3MV7 - chains C and D of the 5 polymer chains in the assembly; structure by X-ray diffraction, 2.00 A resolution.

== Chain C ==
Molecule: HPVG peptide from Epstein-Barr nuclear antigen 1
UniProt: P03211 (EBNA1_EBVB9); residues 1-11 here correspond to UniProt positions 407-417 (UniProt number = residue number + 406)
Chain sequence (11 residues; each row starts with the number of its first residue):
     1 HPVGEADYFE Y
Reported in the primary citation:
  - conformationally variable residues (order/disorder transition): E5 to Y8

== Chain D ==
Molecule: alpha chain of the TK3 TCR
Organism: Homo sapiens
Chain sequence (200 residues; row label = number of the first residue in the row; note: 16 numbers in that range are skipped by the numbering (no residue carries them; nothing is unmodelled there)):
     3 QVTQSPEALR LQEGESSSLN CSYTVSGLRG
    39 LFWYRQDPGK GPEFLFTLYS AGE
    66 EKEKE
    78 RLKATLT
     0 K
    85 KESFLHITAP KPEDSATYLC AVQDLGTSGS RLTFGEGTQL TVNPNIQNPD PAVYQLRDSK
   145 SSDKSVCLFT DFDSQTNVSQ SKDSDVYITD KCVLDMRSMD FKSNSAVAWS NKSDFACANA
   205 FNNSIIPEDT FFPS
Disulfide bonds: C23-C104, C151-C201
Reported in the primary citation:
  - contacts within the chain: R31-Q107, R31-L109, S112-R115 (hydrogen bond)

== Interface between chain C and chain D ==
Pairs across the interface (11; chain C residue first):
  V3(C) - L109(D)
  G4(C) - R31(D)  hydrogen bond (backbone-side chain)
  G4(C) - L109(D)  hydrogen bond (backbone-backbone)
  G4(C) - T111(D)
  E5(C) - S112(D)
  E5(C) - G113(D)  hydrogen bond (backbone-backbone)
  A6(C) - R31(D)
  A6(C) - G113(D)
  A6(C) - S114(D)
  D7(C) - G113(D)
  D7(C) - S114(D)  hydrogen bond (backbone-side chain)
Other interface residues (no listed pair), chain C (7 interface residues in all): H1, F9
Other interface residues (no listed pair), chain D (7 interface residues in all): G110
Interface features reported in the paper:
  - specific contacts: R31(D)-G4(C), R31(D)-A6(C)
  - interface residues, chain D: L109(D), T111(D)

== In short ==
The chain C/chain D interface involves 7 residues from each chain, with 4 hydrogen bonds. Polar contacts
include G4(C)-R31(D), D7(C)-S114(D) and G4(C)-L109(D). The paper describes contacts between R31(D) and G4(C)
and R31(D) and A6(C). From the paper: interface residues L109(D) and T111(D); conformational variability at
E5(C).
Chain C is HPVG peptide from Epstein-Barr nuclear antigen 1 and chain D is alpha chain of the TK3 TCR (Homo
sapiens); the structure, Crystal Structure of the TK3 TCR in complex with HLA-B*3501/HPVG, was determined by
X-ray diffraction, deposited together with 3MV8 and 3MV9.
